3GMW - chains A and B; structure by X-ray diffraction, 2.10 A resolution.

== Chain A ==
Name: B-lactamase
From: Escherichia sp. Sflu5
UniProtKB: A5PHA6 (A5PHA6_9ESCH); residues 28-288 here correspond to UniProt positions 26-286 (UniProt number = residue number - 2)
Sequence (261 residues; numbered 28 to 288; the number before each row is that of its first residue):
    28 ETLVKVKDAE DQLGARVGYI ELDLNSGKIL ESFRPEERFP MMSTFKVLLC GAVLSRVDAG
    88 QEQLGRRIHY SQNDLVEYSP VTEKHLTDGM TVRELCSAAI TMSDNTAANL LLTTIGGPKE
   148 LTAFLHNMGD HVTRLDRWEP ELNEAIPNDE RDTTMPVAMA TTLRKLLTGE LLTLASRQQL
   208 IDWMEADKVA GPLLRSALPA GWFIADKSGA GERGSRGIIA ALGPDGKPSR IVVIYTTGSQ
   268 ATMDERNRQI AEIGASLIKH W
Disulfide bonds: Cys77-Cys123

== Chain B ==
Name: Beta-lactamase inhibitory protein BLIP-I
From: Streptomyces exfoliatus
UniProtKB: Q9KJ90 (Q9KJ90_STREX); residues 2-157 here correspond to UniProt positions 31-186 (UniProt number = residue number + 29)
Sequence (156 residues; row label = number of the first residue in the row):
     2 SGFSAEKYEQ IQFGMTFDEV WEIGGGEAAC DTGGVIGDSI LCFTESGDYA PYGGFSFTDE
    62 GELWSKRNEY LYKAKTPSVK LSHYNRTALG MTEAQLWAAV PKDSCVSQGE SYPNWPAKTG
   122 FEEKYYCAAA TGLFPPSASF HLTDGVLTYR YQRSLT
Unresolved in the structure: 2-3
Disulfide bonds: Cys31-Cys43, Cys106-Cys128

== How chain A and chain B interact ==
Residue-residue contacts (57; chain A residue first):
  Ser70(A) - Asp49(B)  hydrogen bond
  Ser70(A) - Tyr50(B)  hydrogen bond
  Lys73(A) - Tyr50(B)  hydrogen bond
  Gln99(A) - His142(B)
  Gln99(A) - Tyr150(B)
  Glu104(A) - Glu70(B)
  Glu104(A) - Tyr71(B)  hydrogen bond
  Glu104(A) - Gln109(B)
  Glu104(A) - Tyr127(B)  hydrogen bond
  Glu104(A) - Phe135(B)
  Glu104(A) - Arg154(B)  salt bridge
  Tyr105(A) - Phe44(B)
  Tyr105(A) - Tyr50(B)
  Tyr105(A) - Ala51(B)  hydrogen bond (side chain-backbone)
  Tyr105(A) - Tyr53(B)  hydrophobic
  Tyr105(A) - Glu70(B)  hydrogen bond (backbone-side chain)
  Tyr105(A) - Tyr71(B)  hydrophobic
  Ser106(A) - Tyr53(B)
  Ser106(A) - Arg68(B)
  Ser106(A) - Glu70(B)  hydrogen bond (backbone-side chain)
  Pro107(A) - Leu42(B)
  Pro107(A) - Tyr53(B)
  Pro107(A) - Arg68(B)  hydrogen bond (backbone-side chain)
  Val108(A) - Val36(B)  hydrophobic
  Glu110(A) - Arg68(B)  salt bridge
  Glu110(A) - Lys125(B)  salt bridge
  Lys111(A) - Ile37(B)  hydrogen bond (side chain-backbone)
  Lys111(A) - Ser40(B)  hydrogen bond
  Lys111(A) - Arg68(B)
  His112(A) - Val36(B)  hydrogen bond (side chain-backbone)
  Glu121(A) - Val36(B)
  Met129(A) - Leu42(B)  hydrophobic
  Met129(A) - Phe44(B)  hydrophobic
  Ser130(A) - Asp49(B)  hydrogen bond
  Ser130(A) - Tyr50(B)
  Asn132(A) - Tyr50(B)  hydrogen bond
  Asn132(A) - Phe135(B)
  Glu166(A) - Tyr50(B)
  Pro167(A) - Phe135(B)  hydrophobic
  Pro167(A) - Arg154(B)
  Glu168(A) - Arg154(B)  salt bridge
  Asn170(A) - Tyr50(B)
  Asn170(A) - Phe135(B)
  Val216(A) - Ser47(B)
  Val216(A) - Gly48(B)  hydrogen bond (backbone-backbone)
  Val216(A) - Asp49(B)  hydrogen bond (backbone-backbone)
  Gly218(A) - Ser47(B)
  Pro219(A) - Ser47(B)
  Gly236(A) - Asp49(B)
  Ala237(A) - Asp49(B)  hydrogen bond (backbone-side chain)
  Ala237(A) - Tyr50(B)
  Ala237(A) - Leu134(B)
  Gly238(A) - Leu134(B)
  Glu239(A) - Leu134(B)  hydrogen bond (side chain-backbone)
  Glu239(A) - Phe135(B)  hydrogen bond (side chain-backbone)
  Arg243(A) - Gly48(B)
  Arg243(A) - Asp49(B)
Interface residues without a listed pair, chain A (34 interface residues in all): Met117, Ser124, Lys215, Ala217, Lys234, Ser235, Asp271
Interface residues without a listed pair, chain B (30 interface residues in all): Asp32, Gly38, Asp39, Glu46, Ser57, Gly133, Pro136, Ser138

== Overview ==
The interface between chain A and chain B involves 34 residues on one side and 30 on the other, with 19
hydrogen bonds and 4 salt bridges. Polar pairs include Glu104(A)-Arg154(B), Glu110(A)-Arg68(B) and
Glu110(A)-Lys125(B).
Chain A is B-lactamase (Escherichia sp. Sflu5) and chain B is Beta-lactamase inhibitory protein BLIP-I
(Streptomyces exfoliatus); the structure, Crystal Structure of Beta-Lactamse Inhibitory Protein-I (BLIP-I) in
Complex with TEM-1 Beta-Lactamase, was determined by X-ray diffraction together with 3GMU, 3GMV, 3GMX and 3GMY
from the same study.
